PDB entry 6T2V | electron microscopy, 3.80 A resolution | chains C and X of the 4 polymer chains in the assembly

[Chain C]
Name: RecBCD enzyme subunit RecC
Source organism: Escherichia coli
Notes: EC 3.1.11.5
Reference sequence: P07648 (RECC_ECOLI); numbering as in UniProt (aligned over 1-1122)
Sequence (1122 residues; each row starts with the number of its first residue):
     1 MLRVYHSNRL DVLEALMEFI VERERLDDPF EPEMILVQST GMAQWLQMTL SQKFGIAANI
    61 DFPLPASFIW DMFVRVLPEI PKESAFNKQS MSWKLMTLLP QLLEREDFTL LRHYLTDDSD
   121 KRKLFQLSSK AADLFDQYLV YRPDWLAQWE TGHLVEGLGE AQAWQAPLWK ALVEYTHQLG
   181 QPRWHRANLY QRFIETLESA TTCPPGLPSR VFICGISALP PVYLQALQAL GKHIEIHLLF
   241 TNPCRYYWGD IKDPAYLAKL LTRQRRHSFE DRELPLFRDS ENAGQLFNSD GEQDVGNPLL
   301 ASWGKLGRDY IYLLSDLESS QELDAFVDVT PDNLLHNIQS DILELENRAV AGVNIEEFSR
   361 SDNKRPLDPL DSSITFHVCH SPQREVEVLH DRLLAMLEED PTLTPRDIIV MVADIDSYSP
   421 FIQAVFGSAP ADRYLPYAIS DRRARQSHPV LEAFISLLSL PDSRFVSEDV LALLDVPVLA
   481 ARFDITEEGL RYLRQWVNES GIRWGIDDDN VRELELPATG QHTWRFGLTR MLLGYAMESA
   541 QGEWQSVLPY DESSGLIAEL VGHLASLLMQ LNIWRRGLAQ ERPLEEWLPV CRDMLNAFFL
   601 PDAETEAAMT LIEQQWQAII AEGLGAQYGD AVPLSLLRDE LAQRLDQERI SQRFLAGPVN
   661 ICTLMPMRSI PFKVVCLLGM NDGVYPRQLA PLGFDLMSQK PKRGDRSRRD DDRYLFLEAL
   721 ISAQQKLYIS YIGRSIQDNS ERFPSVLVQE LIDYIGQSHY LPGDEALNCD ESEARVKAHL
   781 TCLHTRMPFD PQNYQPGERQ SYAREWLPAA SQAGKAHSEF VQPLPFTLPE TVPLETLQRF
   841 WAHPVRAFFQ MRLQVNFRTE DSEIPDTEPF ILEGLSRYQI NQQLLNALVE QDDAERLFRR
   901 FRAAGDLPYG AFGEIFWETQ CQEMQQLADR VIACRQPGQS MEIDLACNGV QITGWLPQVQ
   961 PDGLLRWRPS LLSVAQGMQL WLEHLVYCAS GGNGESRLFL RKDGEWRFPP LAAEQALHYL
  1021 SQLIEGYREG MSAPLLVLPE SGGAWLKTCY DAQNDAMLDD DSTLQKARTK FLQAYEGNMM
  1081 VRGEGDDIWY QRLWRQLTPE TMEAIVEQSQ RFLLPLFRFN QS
Unresolved in the structure: 1122
Swiss-Prot annotation at these positions:
  - natural variant: Gln647 to Leu655 (sequence variant, change not given here; In recC-1004)
  - mutagenesis: Gln38 (Q38A: Acts at variant Chi sequences), Leu64 (L64A: Does not act at Chi), Trp70 (W70A: Does not act at Chi), Asp133 (D133A: Does not act at Chi), Leu134 (L134A: Acts at variant Chi sequences), Asp136 (D136A: Does not act at Chi), Gln137 (Q137A: Acts at variant Chi sequences), Arg142 (R142A: Acts at variant Chi sequences), Arg186 (R186A/C/H: Does not act at Chi), Asp705 (D705A/H: Acts at variant Chi sequences)

[Chain X]
Molecule: Chi-plus2 (87-nt DNA)
Sequence (87 nucleotides; each row starts with the number of its first residue; note: 5 numbers in that range are skipped by the numbering (no residue carries them; nothing is unmodelled there)):
     1 TTTTTTTTTT TTTTTGAGCG ACTGCACTAC AAC
    39 AGAACCATGG TTCTGTTGTA GTGCAGTCGC TCTTTTTTTT TTGCTGGTGG TTTT
Unresolved in the structure: 1-3, 39-52, 77-92

[Chain C / chain X interface]
Contacting residue pairs - 18 pairs, chain C then chain X:
  Arg846(C) with DT12(X), salt bridge to the phosphate
  Arg858(C) with DT10(X), base contact
  Gly874(C) with DT14(X), base contact
  Leu875(C) with DT13(X), base contact
  Tyr878(C) with DT13(X), base contact; DT14(X), sugar contact
  Gln879(C) with DT13(X), base contact
  Arg968(C) with DT13(X), hydrogen bond to the phosphate; DT14(X), salt bridge to the phosphate
  Pro969(C) with DT15(X), phosphate contact
  Ser970(C) with DT14(X), hydrogen bond to the phosphate; DT15(X), phosphate contact
  Leu971(C) with DT15(X), phosphate contact
  Asn1078(C) with DG16(X), base contact
  Met1079(C) with DC70(X), base contact
  Met1080(C) with DG16(X), base contact
  Val1081(C) with DG16(X), base contact
  Arg1082(C) with DT15(X), base contact
Also at the interface, not in a pair above, chain C (19 interface residues in all): Gln850, Gln976, Arg1001, Lys1002
Also at the interface, not in a pair above, chain X (9 interface residues in all): DA17, DT69

[In short]
19 residues of chain C and 9 residues of chain X are in contact; the contacts include 2 hydrogen bonds and 2
salt bridges. Among the polar pairs are Arg968(C)-DT13(X), Ser970(C)-DT14(X) and Arg846(C)-DT12(X). From
UniProt: 10 mutagenesis sites on chain C.
Chain C is RecBCD enzyme subunit RecC (Escherichia coli) and chain X is Chi-plus2 (87-nt DNA); the structure,
Cryo-EM structure of the RecBCD in complex with Chi-plus2 substrate, was determined by electron microscopy,
deposited together with 6SJB, 6SJE, 6SJF, 6SJG and 6T2U.
